PDB entry 4NGE | X-ray diffraction, 2.70 A resolution | chains A and C of the 3 polymer chains in the assembly

== Chain A ==
Name: Presequence protease, mitochondrial
Source organism: Homo sapiens
Notes: EC 3.4.24.-
UniProtKB: Q5JRX3 (PREP_HUMAN); residues 33-1037 here = UniProt positions 33-1037
Amino-acid sequence (1014 residues; numbered 24 to 1037; the number before each row is that of its first residue):
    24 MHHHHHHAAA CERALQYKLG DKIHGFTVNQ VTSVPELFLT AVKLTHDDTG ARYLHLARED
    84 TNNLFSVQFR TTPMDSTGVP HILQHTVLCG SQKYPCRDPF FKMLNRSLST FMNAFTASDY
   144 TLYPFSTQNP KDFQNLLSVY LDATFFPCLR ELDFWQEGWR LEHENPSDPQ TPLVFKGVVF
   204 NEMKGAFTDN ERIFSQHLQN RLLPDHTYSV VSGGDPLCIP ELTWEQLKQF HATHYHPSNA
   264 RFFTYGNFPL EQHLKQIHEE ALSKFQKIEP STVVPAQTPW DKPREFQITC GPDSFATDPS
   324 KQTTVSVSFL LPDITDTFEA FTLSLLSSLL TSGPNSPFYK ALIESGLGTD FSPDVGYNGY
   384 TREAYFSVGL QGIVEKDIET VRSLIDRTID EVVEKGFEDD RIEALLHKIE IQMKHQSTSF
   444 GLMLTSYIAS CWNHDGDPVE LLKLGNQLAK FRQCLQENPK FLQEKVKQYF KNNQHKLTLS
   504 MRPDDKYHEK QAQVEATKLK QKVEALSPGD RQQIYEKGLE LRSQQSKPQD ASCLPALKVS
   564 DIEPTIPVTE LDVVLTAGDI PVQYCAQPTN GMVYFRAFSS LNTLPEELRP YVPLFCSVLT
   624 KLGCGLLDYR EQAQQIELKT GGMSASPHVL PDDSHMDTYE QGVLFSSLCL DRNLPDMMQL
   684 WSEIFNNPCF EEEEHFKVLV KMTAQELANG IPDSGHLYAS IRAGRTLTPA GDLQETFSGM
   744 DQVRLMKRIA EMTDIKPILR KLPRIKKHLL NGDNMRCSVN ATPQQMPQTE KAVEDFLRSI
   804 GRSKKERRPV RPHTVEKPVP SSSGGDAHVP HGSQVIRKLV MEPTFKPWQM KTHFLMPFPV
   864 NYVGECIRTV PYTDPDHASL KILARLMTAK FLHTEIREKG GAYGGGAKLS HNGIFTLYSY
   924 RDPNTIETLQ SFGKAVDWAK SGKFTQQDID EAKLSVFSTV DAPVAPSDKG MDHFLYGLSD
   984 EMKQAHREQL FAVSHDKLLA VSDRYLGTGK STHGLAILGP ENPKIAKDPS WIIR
Disordered / not traced: 24-30, 321, 807-811, 822-837
Sequence notes: expression tag (24-32); engineered mutation Gln-107 (Glu in Q5JRX3)
Modified positions: Cys-34, Cys-112, Cys-171, Cys-556 (s-(dimethylarsenic)cysteine; CAS); Lys-41, Lys-66, Lys-199, Lys-251, Lys-278, Lys-363, Lys-431, Lys-466, Lys-513, Lys-525, Lys-624, Lys-642, Lys-854, Lys-902, Lys-911, Lys-943 (n-dimethyl-lysine; MLY); Lys-946 (n-methyl-lysine; MLZ)
Ion coordination: Zn2+: His-104, His-108, Glu-205 (shared with 1 residue of chain B)
What the authors report for this chain:
  - mutagenesis - E107Q: abolished catalytic activity
  - mutagenesis - L557E, P558G: decreased catalytic activity
  - mutagenesis - L557E: unchanged stability

== Chain C ==
Name: Beta-amyloid protein 40
Source organism: Homo sapiens
Notes: EC 3.4.24.-; engineered mutation(s): E107Q
Amino-acid sequence (7 residues; numbered 1 to 7; the number before each row is that of its first residue; X marks 7 residues of unknown identity (built as UNK)):
     1 XXXXXXX
Disordered / not traced: 2-4

== Interface between chain A and chain C ==
Chain A side of the interface, 19 residues: Tyr-143, Phe-344, Ser-347, Leu-348, Gly-382, Tyr-383, Ile-432, Gln-435, Met-436, Met-446, Leu-447, Ser-449, Tyr-450, Ile-451, Ala-452, Ser-453, Cys-454, Leu-464, Leu-467
Interface features reported in the paper:
  - interface residues, chain A: Phe-344(A), Leu-348(A), Ile-432(A), Leu-447(A), Tyr-450(A)

== Summary ==
Chain A and chain C make no direct contact in this assembly. The Zn2+ site is built by His-104(A), His-108(A)
and Glu-205(A). The paper reports that L557E and P558G of chain A reduce catalytic activity; interface
residues Phe-344(A), Leu-348(A) and Ile-432(A) among others.
Chain A is Presequence protease, mitochondrial and chain C is Beta-amyloid protein 40, both from Homo sapiens;
the structure, Crystal Structure of Human Presequence Protease in Complex with Amyloid-beta (1-40), was
determined by X-ray diffraction, deposited together with 4L3T.
